2UUU - chains A and B; structure by X-ray diffraction, 1.95 A resolution.

Chain A (and B):
Name: Alkyldihydroxyacetonephosphate synthase
From: Dictyostelium discoideum
Notes: EC 2.5.1.26; chain B of this document is another copy of the same molecule, construct and numbering; everything in this record applies to it too
Reference sequence: O96759 (ADAS_DICDI); residue numbers follow UniProt; this construct covers 9-587
Chain sequence (584 residues; row label = number of the first residue in the row; note: 9 numbers in that range are skipped by the numbering (no residue carries them; nothing is unmodelled there); numbers below 1 keep their minus sign (Gly-5 is residue -5)):
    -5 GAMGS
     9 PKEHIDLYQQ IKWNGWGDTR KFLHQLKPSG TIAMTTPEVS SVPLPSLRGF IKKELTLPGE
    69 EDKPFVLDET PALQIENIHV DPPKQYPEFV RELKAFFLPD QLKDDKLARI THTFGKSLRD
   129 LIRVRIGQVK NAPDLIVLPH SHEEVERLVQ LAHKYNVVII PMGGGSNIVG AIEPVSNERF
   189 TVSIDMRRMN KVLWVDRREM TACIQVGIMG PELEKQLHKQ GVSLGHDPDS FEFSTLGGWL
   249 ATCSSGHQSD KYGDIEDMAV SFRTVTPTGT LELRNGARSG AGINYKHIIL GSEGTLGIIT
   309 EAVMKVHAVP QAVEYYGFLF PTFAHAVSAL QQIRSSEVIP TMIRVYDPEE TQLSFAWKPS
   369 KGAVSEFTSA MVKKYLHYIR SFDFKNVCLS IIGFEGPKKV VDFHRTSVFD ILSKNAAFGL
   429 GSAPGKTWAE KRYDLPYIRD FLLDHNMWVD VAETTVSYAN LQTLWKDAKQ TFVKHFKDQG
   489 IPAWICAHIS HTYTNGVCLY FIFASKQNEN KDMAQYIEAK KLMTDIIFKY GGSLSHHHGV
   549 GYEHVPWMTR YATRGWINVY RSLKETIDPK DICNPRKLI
Not modelled in the structure: -5 to -4, 65-70, 283-289, 544-561, 587 (chain B: -5 to -1, 9-11, 65-71, 284-287, 368-372, 518-519, 544-560, 587)
Sequence notes: expression tag (-5 to -1)
Curated features (UniProtKB/Swiss-Prot):
  - region: His544 to His546 (Important for enzyme activity)
  - active site: Tyr508 (Proton donor/acceptor)
  - binding site (FAD): Pro169 to Asn175, Asp237 to Thr243, Thr250 to His255, Glu301 to Ile307
  - binding site (substrate): Arg447
  - site: Arg352 (Important for enzyme activity)
  - mutagenesis: Arg352 (R352H: 30-fold reduction in activity), Arg447 (R447L: Loss of activity. The FAD binds poorly to the mutant enzyme), Tyr508 (Y508F: Loss of activity), His544 (H544I: Loss of activity), His545 (H545I: Loss of activity), His546 (H546I: Loss of activity)
Residues lining bound ligands:
  - FAD (flavin-adenine dinucleotide): Trp24, Lys124, Ile168, Pro169, Met170, Gly171, Gly172, Gly173, Ser174, Asn175, Ile176, Ala179, Ile180, Met194, Val214, Pro236, Asp237, Ser238, Phe241, Ser242, Thr243, Gly245, Gly246, Trp247, Ala249, Thr250, Ser252, Ser253, His255, Glu301, Gly302, Gly305, Ile306, Ile307, Pro444, Arg447, Asn582
  - hexadecan-1-ol (PL3): Phe58, Ile59, Glu62, Leu63, Lys124, Ile176, Leu361, Leu443, Pro444, Ile446, Arg447, Leu450, Val457, Val459, Trp492, Tyr508, Ile510

Interface between chain A and chain B:
Contacting residue pairs (72):
  Arg206(A) - Thr502(B)
  Arg206(A) - Asn503(B)
  Glu207(A) - Tyr501(B)
  Glu207(A) - Thr502(B)
  Glu207(A) - Asn503(B)  hydrogen bond
  Met208(A) - Thr502(B)
  Thr250(A) - Gly288(B)
  Thr250(A) - Ala289(B)  hydrogen bond (backbone-backbone)
  Cys251(A) - Gly288(B)  hydrogen bond (backbone-backbone)
  Lys259(A) - Glu345(B)  salt bridge
  Leu279(A) - Gly563(B)
  Leu279(A) - Trp564(B)  hydrophobic
  Glu280(A) - Trp564(B)  hydrogen bond (backbone-side chain)
  Leu281(A) - Trp564(B)
  Gly290(A) - Gly299(B)
  Ile291(A) - His295(B)
  Ile291(A) - Ile296(B)
  Ile291(A) - Leu298(B)
  Ile291(A) - Gly299(B)
  Ile291(A) - Ser300(B)
  Tyr293(A) - Trp564(B)  hydrophobic
  Tyr293(A) - Tyr568(B)
  His295(A) - Ile291(B)
  His295(A) - His295(B)
  Ile296(A) - Ile291(B)
  Ile296(A) - Trp564(B)  hydrophobic
  Ile296(A) - Val567(B)  hydrophobic
  Ile297(A) - Trp564(B)  hydrophobic
  Leu298(A) - Gly290(B)
  Leu298(A) - Ile291(B)
  Gly299(A) - Ala289(B)
  Gly299(A) - Gly290(B)  hydrogen bond (backbone-backbone)
  Glu301(A) - Ala289(B)
  Lys313(A) - Thr502(B)
  Ser344(A) - Pro405(B)
  Glu345(A) - Lys259(B)  salt bridge
  Glu345(A) - Pro405(B)
  Val346(A) - Val408(B)  hydrophobic
  Pro405(A) - Ser344(B)
  Pro405(A) - Glu345(B)
  Lys407(A) - Phe411(B)
  Val408(A) - Ser344(B)
  Val408(A) - Val346(B)  hydrophobic
  Phe411(A) - Lys407(B)
  Phe411(A) - Phe411(B)  hydrophobic
  Thr502(A) - Arg206(B)
  Thr502(A) - Glu207(B)
  Thr502(A) - Met208(B)
  Asn503(A) - Arg206(B)
  Asn503(A) - Glu207(B)  hydrogen bond
  Arg562(A) - Glu280(B)  hydrogen bond (side chain-backbone)
  Arg562(A) - Leu281(B)
  Arg562(A) - Arg282(B)
  Arg562(A) - Tyr293(B)
  Gly563(A) - Leu279(B)
  Trp564(A) - Leu279(B)  hydrophobic
  Trp564(A) - Glu280(B)  hydrogen bond (side chain-backbone)
  Trp564(A) - Leu281(B)
  Trp564(A) - Tyr293(B)  hydrophobic
  Trp564(A) - Ile296(B)  hydrophobic
  Trp564(A) - Ile297(B)  hydrophobic
  Asn566(A) - Thr574(B)
  Val567(A) - Ile296(B)  hydrophobic
  Val567(A) - Leu571(B)  hydrophobic
  Tyr568(A) - Tyr293(B)
  Ser570(A) - Ser570(B)  hydrogen bond (backbone-side chain)
  Ser570(A) - Thr574(B)  hydrogen bond
  Leu571(A) - Val567(B)  hydrophobic
  Leu571(A) - Ser570(B)
  Leu571(A) - Leu571(B)  hydrophobic
  Thr574(A) - Asn566(B)
  Thr574(A) - Ser570(B)  hydrogen bond
Interface residues without a listed pair, chain A (40 interface residues in all): Asn292, Ser300, Ile575
Interface residues without a listed pair, chain B (40 interface residues in all): Asn292, Asp418, Ile575

In short:
Chain A and chain B each contribute 40 residues to their interface, with 11 hydrogen bonds and 2 salt bridges.
Polar contacts include Lys259(A)-Glu345(B), Glu207(A)-Asn503(B) and Glu280(A)-Trp564(B). Chain A binds
flavin-adenine dinucleotide and hexadecan-1-ol.
Chain A and chain B are both Alkyldihydroxyacetonephosphate synthase (Dictyostelium discoideum); the
structure, alkyldihydroxyacetonephosphate synthase in P212121, was determined by X-ray diffraction together
with 2UUV from the same study.
